7M7U - chains A and T of the 3 polymer chains in the assembly; structure by X-ray diffraction, 1.94 A resolution.

# Chain A
Name: DNA polymerase eta
Organism: Homo sapiens
Notes: EC 2.7.7.7
Reference sequence: Q9Y253 (POLH_HUMAN); numbering as in UniProt (aligned over 1-432)
Amino-acid sequence (435 residues; numbered -2 to 432; the number before each row is that of its first residue; numbers below 1 keep their minus sign (Gly-2 is residue -2)):
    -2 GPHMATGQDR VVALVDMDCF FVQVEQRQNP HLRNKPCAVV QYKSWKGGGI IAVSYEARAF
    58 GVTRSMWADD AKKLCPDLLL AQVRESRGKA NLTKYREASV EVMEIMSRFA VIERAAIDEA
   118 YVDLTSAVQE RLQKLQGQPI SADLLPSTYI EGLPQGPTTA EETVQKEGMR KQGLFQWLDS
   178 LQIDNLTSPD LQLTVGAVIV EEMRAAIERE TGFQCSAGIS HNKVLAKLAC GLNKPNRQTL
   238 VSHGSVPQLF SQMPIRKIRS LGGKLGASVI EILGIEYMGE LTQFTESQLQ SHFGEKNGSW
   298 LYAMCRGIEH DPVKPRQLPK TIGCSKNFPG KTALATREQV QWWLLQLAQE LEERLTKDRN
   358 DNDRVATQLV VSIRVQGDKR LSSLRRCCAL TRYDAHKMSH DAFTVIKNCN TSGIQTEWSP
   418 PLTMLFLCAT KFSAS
Disordered / not traced: 155-159
Differences from the reference sequence: expression tag (-2 to 0); engineered mutation Ala113 (Ser in Q9Y253)
Ion coordination: Ca2+: Asp13, Met14, Asp115 (together with 2'-deoxyadenosine 5'-triphosphate); Mg2+ site 1: Asp13, Met14; Mg2+ site 2: Asp13, Asp115 (together with 2'-deoxyadenosine 5'-triphosphate) (shared with 1 residue of chain P)
Small-molecule neighbours:
  - : Asp13, Met14, Asp15, Cys16, Asp115
  - 2'-deoxyadenosine 5'-triphosphate (DTP): Asp13, Met14, Asp15, Cys16, Phe17, Phe18, Ile48, Ala49, Tyr52, Arg55, Arg61, Ile114, Asp115, Lys231
Curated features (UniProtKB/Swiss-Prot):
  - binding site (Mg(2+)): Asp13, Met14, Asp115, Glu116
  - binding site (Mn(2+)): Asp13, Met14, Asp115, Glu116
  - binding site (a 2'-deoxyribonucleoside 5'-triphosphate): Arg61
  - natural variant: Val37 (deletion: In XPV), Leu75 (deletion: In XPV), Arg93 (R93P: In XPV), Arg111 (R111H: In XPV), Thr122 (T122P: In XPV), Gly153 (G153D: In a breast cancer sample), Thr191 (T191P: In XPV), Gly263 (G263V: In XPV), Val266 (V266D: In XPV), Gly295 (G295R: In XPV), Arg361 (R361S: In XPV)
  - mutagenesis: Tyr52 (Y52A/F: Reduces DNA polymerase activity; Y52E: Reduces DNA polymerase activity. Increases fidelity of replication and reduces translesion bypass), Arg61 (R61A: Reduces enzymatic activity by two-thirds), Ser62 (S62G: Increased DNA polymerase activity and translesion bypass compared to wild-type), Ala68 (A68S/V: Severe reduction in thymine dimer translesion bypass), Asn324 to Pro326 (Reduces binding to chromatin and to monoubiquitinated PCNA. Abolishes binding to monoubiquitinated PCNA; when associated with 705-E--H-713 Del)
From the paper describing this entry:
  - mutagenesis - S113A: decreased catalytic activity on 2'-deoxyadenosine 5'-triphosphate
  - conformationally variable residues: Asp115
  - mutagenesis - S113A: unchanged catalytic activity on RNA-terminated primers
  - mutagenesis - S113A: unchanged catalytic activity on 2'F-dA

# Chain T
Molecule: 12-nt DNA strand
Sequence (12 nucleotides; each row starts with the number of its first residue):
     1 CATTATGACG CT

# Interface between chain A and chain T
Residue-residue contacts (40):
  Gln38(A) with DT4(T), hydrogen bond to the base; DA5(T), sugar contact
  Tyr39(A) with DT4(T), phosphate contact; DA5(T), hydrogen bond to the phosphate
  Trp42(A) with DA2(T), stacking on the base
  Ile48(A) with DT4(T), base contact
  Arg61(A) with DT4(T), hydrogen bond to the base
  Ser62(A) with DT3(T), sugar contact
  Trp64(A) with DA2(T), phosphate contact; DT3(T), sugar contact
  Lys86(A) with DT6(T), salt bridge to the phosphate
  Leu89(A) with DA5(T), phosphate contact; DT6(T), phosphate contact
  Arg93(A) with DT6(T), salt bridge to the phosphate; DG7(T), salt bridge to the phosphate
  Lys293(A) with DG10(T), salt bridge to the phosphate
  Lys311(A) with DC9(T), phosphate contact
  Arg313(A) with DA8(T), salt bridge to the phosphate; DC9(T), salt bridge to the phosphate
  Pro316(A) with DA8(T), phosphate contact
  Lys317(A) with DA8(T), hydrogen bond to the phosphate; DC9(T), salt bridge to the phosphate
  Thr318(A) with DG7(T), sugar contact; DA8(T), hydrogen bond to the phosphate
  Ile319(A) with DG7(T), phosphate contact
  Gly320(A) with DT6(T), sugar contact; DG7(T), hydrogen bond to the phosphate
  Cys321(A) with DT6(T), phosphate contact
  Ser322(A) with DA5(T), sugar contact; DT6(T), hydrogen bond to the phosphate
  Lys323(A) with DA5(T), salt bridge to the phosphate
  Asn324(A) with DT4(T), hydrogen bond to the phosphate; DA5(T), hydrogen bond to the phosphate
  Pro326(A) with DC1(T), phosphate contact; DA2(T), sugar contact
  Gly327(A) with DC1(T), hydrogen bond to the phosphate; DA2(T), phosphate contact
  Thr329(A) with DA2(T), base contact
  Arg351(A) with DT6(T), salt bridge to the phosphate; DG7(T), salt bridge to the phosphate
Other interface residues (no listed pair), chain A (31 interface residues in all): Ala87, Glu110, Arg111, Glu347, Leu378

# In short
31 residues of chain A face 10 of chain T across their interface, with 10 hydrogen bonds, 10 salt bridges and
1 aromatic stacking contact. Polar pairs include Gln38(A)-DT4(T), Arg61(A)-DT4(T) and Tyr39(A)-DA5(T). The
paper reports that S113A of chain A reduces catalytic activity on 2'-deoxyadenosine 5'-triphosphate;
conformational variability at Asp115(A).
Here chain A is DNA polymerase eta (Homo sapiens) and chain T is a 12-nt DNA strand. Entry 7M7U (Human DNA Pol
eta S113A with dT-ended primer and dATP: in crystallo reaction for 480s) was determined by X-ray diffraction,
deposited together with 7M7L, 7M7M, 7M7N, 7M7O, 7M7P, 7M7Q and 19 further entries.
